PDB entry 6IP1 | electron microscopy, 3.90 A resolution | chains A and H of the 8 polymer chains in the assembly

# Chain A
Name: Vesicle-associated membrane protein 2
From: Rattus norvegicus
UniProt: P63045 (VAMP2_RAT); residues 1-94 here = UniProt positions 1-94
Chain sequence (97 residues; numbered -2 to 94; the number before each row is that of its first residue; numbers below 1 keep their minus sign (Gly-2 is residue -2)):
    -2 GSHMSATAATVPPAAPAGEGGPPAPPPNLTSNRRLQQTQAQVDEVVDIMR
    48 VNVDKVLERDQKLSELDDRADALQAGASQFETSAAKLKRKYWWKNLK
Unresolved in the structure: -2 to 26, 90-94
Construct notes: expression tag (-2 to 0)
Swiss-Prot annotation at these positions:
  - region: Asn92 to Lys94 (Required for interaction with SEPT8)
  - site ((Microbial infection) Cleavage): Gln58, Lys59, Lys59, Leu60, Arg66, Ala67, Gln76, Phe77, Ala81, Ala82
  - modified residue: Ser2 (N-acetylserine)

# Chain H
Name: Alpha-soluble NSF attachment protein
From: Bos taurus
UniProt: A5D7S0 (A5D7S0_BOVIN); residues 1-295 here = UniProt positions 1-295
Chain sequence (309 residues; numbered -13 to 295; the number before each row is that of its first residue; numbers below 1 keep their minus sign (Gly-13 is residue -13)):
   -13 GSMRGSHHHHHHGSMDNSGKEAEAMALLAEAERKVKNSQSFFSGLFGGSS
    37 KIEEACEIYARAANMFKMAKNWSAAGSAFCQAAQLHLQLQSKHDAATCFV
    87 DAGNAFKKADPQEAINCLMRAIEIYTDMGRFTIAAKHHISIAEIYETELV
   137 DIEKAIAHYEQSADYYKGEESNSSANKCLLKVAGYAAQLEQYQKAIDIYE
   187 QVGTNAMDSPLLKYSAKDYFFKAALCHFCIDMLNAKLAVQKYEELFPAFS
   237 DSRECKLMKKLLEAHEEQNVDSYTEAVKEYDSISRLDQWLTTMLLRIKKT
   287 IQGDEEDLR
Unresolved in the structure: -13 to 3
Construct notes: expression tag (-13 to 0)
Reported in the primary citation:
  - mutagenesis - R116A, L197A: decreased catalytic activity on SNARE complex disassembly

# Interface between chain A and chain H
Contacting residue pairs - 13 pairs, chain A then chain H:
  Asp40(A) - Ile269(H)
  Asp44(A) - Ser270(H)
  Arg47(A) - Lys203(H)
  Arg47(A) - Asp204(H)  salt bridge
  Asp51(A) - Leu198(H)
  Leu54(A) - Ser159(H)
  Leu54(A) - Leu197(H)  hydrophobic
  Leu54(A) - Leu198(H)  hydrophobic
  Glu55(A) - Lys163(H)
  Gln58(A) - Ser157(H)
  Gln58(A) - Asn158(H)
  Gln58(A) - Ser159(H)  hydrogen bond
  Glu62(A) - Thr118(H)
Also at the interface, not in a pair above, chain A (10 interface residues in all): Val50, Arg66
Also at the interface, not in a pair above, chain H (17 interface residues in all): Arg116, Glu155, Ser160, Ser201, Tyr205, Arg239
From the paper, about this interface:
  - specific contacts: Leu54(A)-Leu197(H)
  - interface residues, chain H: Leu197(H)

# Summary
The interface between chain A and chain H involves 10 residues on one side and 17 on the other, with 1
hydrogen bond and 1 salt bridge. Among the polar pairs are Arg47(A)-Asp204(H) and Gln58(A)-Ser159(H). The
paper describes a contact between Leu54(A) and Leu197(H). The paper reports that R116A and L197A of chain H
reduce catalytic activity on SNARE complex disassembly; the interface residue Leu197(H).
Here chain A is Vesicle-associated membrane protein 2 (Rattus norvegicus) and chain H is Alpha-soluble NSF
attachment protein (Bos taurus). Entry 6IP1 (alpha-SNAP-SNARE subcomplex in the whole 20S complex) was
determined by electron microscopy, deposited together with 6IP2.
